PDB entry 3JZ1 | X-ray diffraction, 1.60 A resolution | chains A and B

Chain A:
Molecule: Thrombin light chain
Source organism: Homo sapiens
Notes: EC 3.4.21.5; engineered mutation(s): N143P
UniProt: P00734 (THRB_HUMAN); the construct lacks a stretch of the UniProt sequence, so the offset changes along the chain: -4 to 0 = UniProt 328-332; 1-14 = UniProt 336-349
Chain sequence (36 residues; numbered -4 to 15 plus 16 insertion-coded residues; the number before each row is that of its first residue; a row labelled like 14A-14M holds insertion residues (14A, then the next letters in order); numbers below 1 keep their minus sign (Thr-4 is residue -4)):
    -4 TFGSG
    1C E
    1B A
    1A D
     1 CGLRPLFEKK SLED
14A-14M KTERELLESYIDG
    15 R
Unresolved in the structure: -4 to 0, 15
Metal / ion sites: Na+: Tyr14J (together with nitrate ion) (shared with Tyr134(B) of chain B)
Curated features (UniProtKB/Swiss-Prot):
  - site: Arg15 (Cleavage)

Chain B:
Molecule: Thrombin heavy chain
Source organism: Homo sapiens
Notes: EC 3.4.21.5
UniProt: P00734 (THRB_HUMAN); the construct lacks a stretch of the UniProt sequence and is renumbered around it, so the offset changes along the chain: 16-36 = UniProt 364-384; 37-60 = UniProt 386-409; 61-77 = UniProt 419-435; 78-97 = UniProt 437-456; 7 more segments
Chain sequence (259 residues; row label = number of the first residue in the row; note: 1 number in that range is skipped by the numbering (no residue carries it; nothing is unmodelled there); a row labelled like 60A-60I holds insertion residues (60A, then the next letters in order)):
    16 IVEGSDAEIG MSPWQVMLFR K
   36A S
    37 PQELLCGASL ISDRWVLTAA HCLL
60A-60I YPPWDKNFT
    61 ENDLLVRIGK HSRTRYE
   77A R
    78 NIEKISMLEK IYIHPRYNWR
   97A E
    98 NLDRDIALMK LKKPVAFSDY IHPVCLPDRE TA
129A-129C ASL
   130 LQAGYKGRVT GWGPLKETWT
149A-149E ANVGK
   150 GQPSVLQVVN LPIVERPVCK DSTRIRITDN MFCAG
  184A Y
   185 KP
186A-186D DEGK
   187 RGDACEGDSG GPFVMKSP
204A-204B FN
   205 NRWYQMGIVS WGE
   219 GCD
  221A R
   222 DGKYGFYTHV FRLKKWIQKV IDQFGE
Unresolved in the structure: 75-77, 77A, 148-149, 149A-149E
Disulfides: Cys42-Cys58, Cys168-Cys182, Cys191-Cys220
Covalent attachments: N-acetylglucosamine (NAG) linked to Asn60G
Construct notes: engineered mutation Pro143 (Asn506 in P00734)
Metal / ion sites: Na+ site 1: Tyr134 (together with nitrate ion) (shared with Tyr14J(A) of chain A); Na+ site 2: Arg221A, Lys224
Curated features (UniProtKB/Swiss-Prot):
  - region: Ala183 to Val200 (High affinity receptor-binding region which is also known as the TP508 peptide)
  - active site (Charge relay system): His57, Asp102, Ser195
  - glycosylation: Asn60G (N-linked (GlcNAc...) (complex) asparagine)
What the authors report for this chain:
  - mutagenesis - N143P: decreased catalytic activity on FPF, FPK, and FPR
  - mutagenesis - N143P: unchanged binding to Na+
  - mutagenesis - N143P (2-fold): decreased binding to argatroban
  - conformationally variable residues: Glu192, Gly193
  - catalytic residues: His57, Asp102, Gly193, Ser195

Interface between chain A and chain B:
Residue-residue contacts (62):
  Cys1(A) with Pro120(B); Val121(B); Cys122(B), disulfide; Arg206(B), hydrogen bond (backbone-side chain)
  Asp1A(A) with His119(B), salt bridge; Arg206(B)
  Ala1B(A) with Arg206(B), hydrogen bond (backbone-side chain)
  Glu1C(A) with Ile47(B); Ser48(B); Asp49(B), hydrogen bond (side chain-backbone); Phe114(B); Pro120(B)
  Gly2(A) with Trp29(B); Pro120(B), hydrogen bond (backbone-backbone); Cys122(B); Arg206(B); Trp207(B), hydrogen bond (backbone-backbone)
  Leu3(A) with His119(B), hydrogen bond (backbone-side chain); Asn205(B); Arg206(B)
  Arg4(A) with Gly25(B); Met26(B), hydrogen bond (side chain-backbone); Pro28(B); Trp29(B); Arg137(B); Trp207(B)
  Pro5(A) with Ser115(B); Asp116(B); His119(B)
  Leu6(A) with Ile24(B); Asp116(B)
  Phe7(A) with Glu23(B); Ile24(B); Gly25(B); Met26(B)
  Glu8(A) with Lys202(B), salt bridge; Asn205(B); Trp207(B), hydrogen bond
  Asp14(A) with Glu23(B); Met26(B); Arg137(B), salt bridge; Trp207(B)
  Lys14A(A) with Glu23(B), hydrogen bond (backbone-side chain)
  Thr14B(A) with Arg137(B), hydrogen bond; Asn159(B), hydrogen bond
  Glu14C(A) with Arg137(B); Lys202(B), salt bridge
  Glu14E(A) with Lys135(B), salt bridge; Asn159(B), hydrogen bond; Tyr184A(B), hydrogen bond
  Leu14F(A) with Lys135(B); Gly136(B); Asn159(B); Trp207(B), hydrophobic
  Leu14G(A) with Lys202(B)
  Ser14I(A) with Gly133(B); Tyr134(B); Lys135(B), hydrogen bond (side chain-backbone)
  Tyr14J(A) with Tyr134(B), hydrogen bond (backbone-side chain); Lys135(B), hydrogen bond (side chain-backbone); Met201(B); Lys202(B)
Interface residues without a listed pair, chain A (21 interface residues in all): Lys9
Interface residues without a listed pair, chain B (33 interface residues in all): Tyr117, Leu129C, Val200, Pro204, Asn204B
Cross-chain cystine bridges: Cys1(A)-Cys122(B)

Summary:
21 residues of chain A face 33 of chain B across their interface, with 1 disulfide bond, 16 hydrogen bonds and
5 salt bridges. Polar pairs include Asp1A(A)-His119(B), Glu8(A)-Lys202(B) and Glu14E(A)-Lys135(B). The paper
reports catalytic residues His57(B), Asp102(B) and Gly193(B) among others; N143P of chain B reduces catalytic
activity on FPF, FPK, and FPR.
Chain A is Thrombin light chain and chain B is Thrombin heavy chain, both from Homo sapiens; the structure,
Crystal structure of human thrombin mutant N143P in E:Na+ form, was determined by X-ray diffraction (same
publication as 3JZ2).
